4KTG - chains A and B of the 3 polymer chains in the assembly; structure by X-ray diffraction, 1.92 A resolution.

# Chain A
Molecule: RNA silencing suppressor p19
Source organism: Tomato bushy stunt virus
UniProtKB: P69517 (P19_TBSVK); residues 5-127 here correspond to UniProt positions 27-149 (UniProt number = residue number + 22)
Sequence (127 residues; numbered 1 to 127; the number before each row is that of its first residue):
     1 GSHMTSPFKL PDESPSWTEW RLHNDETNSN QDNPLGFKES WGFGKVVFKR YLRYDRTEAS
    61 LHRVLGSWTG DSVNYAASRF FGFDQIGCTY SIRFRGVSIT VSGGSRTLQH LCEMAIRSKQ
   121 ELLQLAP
Unresolved in the structure: 1-3, 28-30
Sequence notes: expression tag (1-4)

# Chain B
Molecule: 19-nt RNA strand
Sequence (19 nucleotides; row label = number of the first residue in the row):
   201 GCGGCGGCGG CGGCGGCGC

# Interface between chain A and chain B
Contacting residue pairs (19):
  Ser14(A) - G201(B)  sugar contact
  Pro15(A) - G201(B)  hydrogen bond to the sugar
  Trp17(A) - G201(B)  hydrogen bond to the base
  Trp20(A) - G201(B)  hydrogen bond to the phosphate
  Gln31(A) - G201(B)  hydrogen bond to the phosphate
  Pro34(A) - G201(B)  phosphate contact
  Lys38(A) - G201(B)  phosphate contact
  Lys38(A) - C202(B)  salt bridge to the phosphate
  Tyr51(A) - G201(B)  hydrogen bond to the phosphate
  Asp84(A) - C214(B)  phosphate contact
  Gln85(A) - G213(B)  hydrogen bond to the sugar
  Gln85(A) - C214(B)  phosphate contact
  Ile86(A) - G213(B)  sugar contact
  Gly87(A) - G212(B)  sugar contact
  Gly87(A) - G213(B)  hydrogen bond to the sugar
  Ser102(A) - C211(B)  hydrogen bond to the sugar
  Ser102(A) - G212(B)  hydrogen bond to the sugar
  Gly103(A) - G212(B)  hydrogen bond to the sugar
  Gly104(A) - G213(B)  phosphate contact
Other interface residues (no listed pair), chain A (18 interface residues in all): Leu35, Gly36, Cys88
Other interface residues (no listed pair), chain B (7 interface residues in all): G215

# In short
Chain A and chain B form an interface of 18 and 7 residues respectively; the contacts include 10 hydrogen
bonds and 1 salt bridge. Polar pairs include Trp17(A)-G201(B), Pro15(A)-G201(B) and Gln85(A)-G213(B).
Here chain A is RNA silencing suppressor p19 (Tomato bushy stunt virus) and chain B is a 19-nt RNA strand.
Entry 4KTG (Crystal structure of double-helical GGC-repetitive RNA 19mer complexed with RSS p19) was
determined by X-ray diffraction.
